Entry 7TKL (electron microscopy, 6.40 A resolution (low resolution: residue-level contacts below are approximate; hydrogen-bond / salt-bridge calls are withheld)); this record covers chains C and D of the 27 polymer chains in the assembly.

== Chain C ==
Name: ATP synthase subunit alpha
Organism: Saccharomyces cerevisiae
UniProtKB: P07251 (ATPA_YEAST); residues 1-510 here correspond to UniProt positions 36-545 (UniProt number = residue number + 35)
Sequence (510 residues; numbered 1 to 510; the number before each row is that of its first residue):
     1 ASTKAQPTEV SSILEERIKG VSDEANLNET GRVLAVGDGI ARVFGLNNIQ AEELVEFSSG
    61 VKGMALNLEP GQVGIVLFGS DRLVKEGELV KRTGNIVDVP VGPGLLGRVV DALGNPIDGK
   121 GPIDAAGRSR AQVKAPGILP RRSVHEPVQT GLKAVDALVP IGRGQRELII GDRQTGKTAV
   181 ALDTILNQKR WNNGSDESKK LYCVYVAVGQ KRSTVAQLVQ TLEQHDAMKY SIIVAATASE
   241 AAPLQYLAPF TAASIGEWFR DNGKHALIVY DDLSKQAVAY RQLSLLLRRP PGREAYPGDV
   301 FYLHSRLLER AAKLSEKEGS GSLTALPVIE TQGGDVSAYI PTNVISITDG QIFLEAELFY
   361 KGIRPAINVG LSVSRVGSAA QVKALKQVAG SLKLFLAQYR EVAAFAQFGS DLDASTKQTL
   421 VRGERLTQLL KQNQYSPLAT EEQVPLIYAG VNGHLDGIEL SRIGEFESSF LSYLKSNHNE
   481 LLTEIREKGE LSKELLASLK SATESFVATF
Not modelled in the structure: 1-11, 408-409, 510
UniProt features mapped onto this chain:
  - binding site (ATP): Gly171 to Thr178
  - site: Ser372 (Required for activity)
  - modified residue (Phosphoserine): Ser22, Ser143

== Chain D ==
Name: ATP synthase subunit beta
Organism: Saccharomyces cerevisiae
Notes: EC 7.1.2.2
UniProtKB: P00830 (ATPB_YEAST); residues 1-478 here correspond to UniProt positions 34-511 (UniProt number = residue number + 33)
Sequence (478 residues; numbered 1 to 478; the number before each row is that of its first residue):
     1 ASAAQSTPIT GKVTAVIGAI VDVHFEQSEL PAILNALEIK TPQGKLVLEV AQHLGENTVR
    61 TIAMDGTEGL VRGEKVLDTG GPISVPVGRE TLGRIINVIG EPIDERGPIK SKLRKPIHAD
   121 PPSFAEQSTS AEILETGIKV VDLLAPYARG GKIGLFGGAG VGKTVFIQEL INNIAKAHGG
   181 FSVFTGVGER TREGNDLYRE MKETGVINLE GESKVALVFG QMNEPPGARA RVALTGLTIA
   241 EYFRDEEGQD VLLFIDNIFR FTQAGSEVSA LLGRIPSAVG YQPTLATDMG LLQERITTTK
   301 KGSVTSVQAV YVPADDLTDP APATTFAHLD ATTVLSRGIS ELGIYPAVDP LDSKSRLLDA
   361 AVVGQEHYDV ASKVQETLQT YKSLQDIIAI LGMDELSEQD KLTVERARKI QRFLSQPFAV
   421 AEVFTGIPGK LVRLKDTVAS FKAVLEGKYD NIPEHAFYMV GGIEDVVAKA EKLAAEAN
Not modelled in the structure: 1-7, 476-478
UniProt features mapped onto this chain:
  - binding site (ATP): Gly157 to Thr164
  - modified residue: Thr79 (Phosphothreonine), Thr204 (Phosphothreonine), Ser340 (Phosphoserine)

== Chain C / chain D interface ==
Pairs across the interface (13):
  Ile49(C) with Leu70(D); Val71(D)
  Gln50(C) with Gly69(D); Leu70(D)
  Ala51(C) with Glu68(D); Gly69(D); Leu70(D)
  Leu66(C) with Val16(D); Gly18(D)
  Leu68(C) with Ala15(D); Val16(D); Ile17(D)
  Pro70(C) with Thr14(D)
Interface residues without a listed pair, chain C (10 interface residues in all): Asn47, Asn67, Glu69, Ile138
Interface residues without a listed pair, chain D (11 interface residues in all): Arg72, Asn195

== Overview ==
The interface between chain C and chain D involves 10 residues on one side and 11 on the other. From UniProt:
8 ATP-binding residues on chain C; 8 ATP-binding residues on chain D.
Here chain C is ATP synthase subunit alpha and chain D is ATP synthase subunit beta, both from Saccharomyces
cerevisiae. Entry 7TKL (Yeast ATP synthase State 3binding(a) with 10 mM ATP backbone model) was determined by
electron microscopy, deposited together with 7TJS, 7TJT, 7TJU, 7TJV, 7TJW, 7TJX and 30 further entries.
